7B3O - chains E and H of the 3 polymer chains in the assembly; structure by X-ray diffraction, 2.00 A resolution.

Chain E:
Molecule: Spike protein S1
From: Severe acute respiratory syndrome coronavirus 2
UniProtKB: P0DTC2 (SPIKE_SARS2); residue numbers follow UniProt; this construct covers 331-524
Chain sequence (205 residues; each row starts with the number of its first residue):
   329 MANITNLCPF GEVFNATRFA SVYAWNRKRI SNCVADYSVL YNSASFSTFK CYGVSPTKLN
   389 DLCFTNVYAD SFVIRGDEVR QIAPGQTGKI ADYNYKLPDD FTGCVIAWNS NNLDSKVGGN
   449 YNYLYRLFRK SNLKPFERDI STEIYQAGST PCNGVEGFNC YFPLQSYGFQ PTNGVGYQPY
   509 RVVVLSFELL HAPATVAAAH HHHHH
Disordered / not traced: 329-334, 518-533
Construct notes: initiating methionine (329); expression tag (330, 525-533)
Disulfide bonds: Cys336-Cys361, Cys379-Cys432, Cys480-Cys488
Covalent attachments: N-acetylglucosamine (NAG) linked to Asn343
Swiss-Prot annotation at these positions:
  - region: Arg403 to Asp405 (Integrin-binding motif), Asn448 to Phe456 (Immunodominant HLA epitope recognized by the CD8+)
  - glycosylation (N-linked (GlcNAc...) asparagine): Asn331 (complex), Asn343 (complex)
  - natural variant: Gly339 (G339D: In strain: Omicron/BA.1, Omicron/BA.2 and 4 more; G339H: In strain: Omicron/BA.2.75, Omicron/XBB.1.5 and 1 more), Arg346 (R346K: In strain: Mu/B.1.621; R346T: In strain: Omicron/BQ.1.1, Omicron/XBB.1.5 and 1 more), Leu368 (L368I: In strain: Omicron/XBB.1.5, Omicron/EG.5.1), Ser371 (S371F: In strain: Omicron/BA.2, Omicron/BA.2.12.1 and 6 more; S371L: In strain: Omicron/BA.1), Ser373 (S373P: In strain: Omicron/BA.1, Omicron/BA.2 and 7 more), Ser375 (S375F: In strain: Omicron/BA.1, Omicron/BA.2 and 7 more), Thr376 (T376A: In strain: Omicron/BA.2, Omicron/BA.2.12.1 and 5 more), Asp405 (D405N: In strain: Omicron/BA.2, Omicron/BA.2.12.1 and 6 more), Arg408 (R408S: In strain: Omicron/BA.2, Omicron/BA.2.12.1 and 6 more), Lys417 (K417N: In strain: Beta/B.1.351, Omicron/BA.1 and 8 more; K417T: In strain: Gamma/P.1), Asn440 (N440K: In strain: Omicron/BA.1, Omicron/BA.2 and 7 more), Lys444 (K444T: In strain: Omicron/BQ.1.1), 16 further natural variant entries in UniProt
  - mutagenesis: Asn331 (N331Q: Reduced viral infectivity), Asn343 (N343Q: Reduced viral infectivity), Leu452 (L452R: Increased resistance to neutralizing antibodies. Decreases HLA binding to NF9 epitope. Increased binding affinity to human ACE2), Tyr453 (Y453F: Decreased HLA binding to NF9 epitope. Increased binding affinity to human ACE2), Ala475 (A475V: Increased resistance to neutralizing antibodies), Val483 (V483A: Increased resistance to neutralizing antibodies), Glu484 (E484D: Increased replication in human TMEM106B overexpressing cells), Phe490 (F490L: Increased resistance to neutralizing antibodies and human covalescent sera neutralization), Gln493 (Q493N: Reduced host ACE2-binding affinity in vitro; Q493Y: Reduced host ACE2-binding affinity in vitro), Asn501 (N501T: Reduced host ACE2-binding affinity in vitro; N501Y: Increased binding affinity to human ACE2), His519 (H519P: Increased resistance to human covalescent sera neutralization)
Reported in the primary citation:
  - mutagenesis - N439K, L452R, S477N, E484K: unchanged binding to STE90-C11
  - specificity-determining residues: Tyr473 to Gly476 (proposed by the authors, not directly observed)

Chain H:
Molecule: Heavy Chain of Fab Fragment
From: Homo sapiens
Notes: antibody fragment or engineered binder
Chain sequence (228 residues; row label = number of the first residue in the row):
     1 QVQLVESGGG LVQPGGSLRL SCAASGLTVS SNYMSWVRQA PGKGLEWVSV IYSGGSTYYA
    61 DSVKGRFTIS RDDSKNTLYL QMNSLRAEDT AVYYCARDVA DAFDIWGQGT MVTVSSASTK
   121 GPSVFPLAPS SKSTSGGTAA LGCLVKDYFP EPVTVSWNSG ALTSGVHTFP AVLQSSGLYS
   181 LSSVVTVPSS SLGTQTYICN VNHKPSNTKV DKKVEPKSCA AAHHHHHH
Disordered / not traced: 133-136, 220-228
Disulfide bonds: Cys22-Cys95, Cys143-Cys199

How chain E and chain H interact:
Residue-residue contacts (35):
  Thr415(E) - Ser56(H)
  Thr415(E) - Tyr58(H)  hydrogen bond
  Gly416(E) - Tyr58(H)  hydrogen bond (backbone-side chain)
  Lys417(E) - Tyr33(H)
  Lys417(E) - Tyr52(H)
  Lys417(E) - Asp101(H)  salt bridge
  Asp420(E) - Tyr52(H)
  Asp420(E) - Ser56(H)  hydrogen bond
  Tyr421(E) - Tyr33(H)
  Tyr421(E) - Tyr52(H)
  Tyr421(E) - Ser53(H)  hydrogen bond
  Tyr421(E) - Gly54(H)  hydrogen bond (side chain-backbone)
  Leu455(E) - Tyr33(H)  hydrogen bond (backbone-side chain)
  Leu455(E) - Ala100(H)
  Phe456(E) - Tyr33(H)  hydrophobic
  Arg457(E) - Ser53(H)  hydrogen bond (backbone-side chain)
  Lys458(E) - Ser53(H)
  Lys458(E) - Gly54(H)
  Asn460(E) - Gly54(H)
  Tyr473(E) - Ser31(H)  hydrogen bond (side chain-backbone)
  Tyr473(E) - Ser53(H)
  Ala475(E) - Thr28(H)  hydrogen bond (backbone-backbone)
  Ala475(E) - Ser31(H)
  Ala475(E) - Asn32(H)  hydrogen bond (backbone-side chain)
  Gly476(E) - Thr28(H)
  Ser477(E) - Thr28(H)
  Phe486(E) - Val2(H)  hydrophobic
  Phe486(E) - Arg97(H)
  Phe486(E) - Asp104(H)
  Asn487(E) - Gly26(H)  hydrogen bond (side chain-backbone)
  Asn487(E) - Leu27(H)
  Asn487(E) - Arg97(H)  hydrogen bond
  Tyr489(E) - Arg97(H)  hydrogen bond
  Tyr489(E) - Val99(H)
  Gln493(E) - Ala100(H)
Also at the interface, not in a pair above, chain E (20 interface residues in all): Ser459, Gln474
Also at the interface, not in a pair above, chain H (18 interface residues in all): Ile105
Interface features reported in the paper:
  - residue pairs: Lys417(E)-Asp101(H) (salt bridge)
  - epitope / paratope residues, chain E: Lys417(E)
  - epitope / paratope residues, chain H: Tyr33(H), Tyr52(H), Val99(H), Ala100(H), Asp101(H)

In short:
Chain E and chain H form an interface of 20 and 18 residues respectively, with 13 hydrogen bonds and 1 salt
bridge. Polar pairs include Lys417(E)-Asp101(H), Thr415(E)-Tyr58(H) and Gly416(E)-Tyr58(H). The paper
describes a salt bridge between Lys417(E) and Asp101(H). The paper reports that N439K, L452R and S477N of
chain E, among others, leave binding to STE90-C11 unchanged; epitope/paratope residues Lys417(E) and Tyr33(H)
among others.
Here chain E is Spike protein S1 (Severe acute respiratory syndrome coronavirus 2) and chain H is Heavy Chain
of Fab Fragment (Homo sapiens). Entry 7B3O (Crystal structure of the SARS-CoV-2 RBD in complex with STE90-C11
Fab) was determined by X-ray diffraction.
